8P0T - chains F and G of the 28 polymer chains in the assembly; structure by electron microscopy, 2.65 A resolution.

# Chain F
Protein: Family T1, proteasome alpha subunit, threonine peptidase
Organism: Trichomonas vaginalis G3
UniProt: A2E1I9 (A2E1I9_TRIV3); residues 1-233 here = UniProt positions 1-233
Chain sequence (233 residues; row label = number of the first residue in the row):
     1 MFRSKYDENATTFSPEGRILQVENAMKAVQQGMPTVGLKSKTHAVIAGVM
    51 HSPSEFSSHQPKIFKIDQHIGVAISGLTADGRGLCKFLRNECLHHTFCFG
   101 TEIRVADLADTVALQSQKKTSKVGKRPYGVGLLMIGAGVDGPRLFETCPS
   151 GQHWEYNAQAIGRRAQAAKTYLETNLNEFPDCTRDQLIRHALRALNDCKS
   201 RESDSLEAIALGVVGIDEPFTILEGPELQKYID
Not modelled in the structure: 1-3, 198-205

# Chain G
Protein: Family T1, proteasome alpha subunit, threonine peptidase
Organism: Trichomonas vaginalis G3
UniProt: A2D8G5 (A2D8G5_TRIV3); residues 1-240 here = UniProt positions 1-240
Chain sequence (240 residues; numbered 1 to 240; the number before each row is that of its first residue):
     1 MSGAGSGYDFNPITFSPDGRQFQVEYATKAVEKDSLALGVKCKDGILLAA
    51 EKNLTSTLLTPGGNPRIFWINDSIACATIGHRPDCYSIVEQSRNRAETFT
   101 SNFGIKITVPQLASEVSQQFHLAHYYQAYRPFGCTVIFASYKDDALYAIE
   151 PSGAFYGYFASCFGKNSNLARAELQKTEWKNITVREAVPEVARIIKSLHE
   201 SQFKKWEIEMFWLCEETNGRPQKVPEDVFQSRFVNENPQN
Not modelled in the structure: 1-4, 235-240

# Chain F / chain G interface
Pairs across the interface (73):
  K5(F) with F10(G)
  Y6(F) with D9(G), hydrogen bond; F10(G), hydrophobic
  E8(F) with F10(G)
  A10(F) with R130(G), hydrogen bond (backbone-side chain)
  T11(F) with Q23(G); Y129(G); R130(G)
  T12(F) with F10(G); Q23(G)
  F13(F) with Q23(G), hydrogen bond (backbone-side chain); Y26(G), hydrophobic; A27(G), hydrophobic; A30(G), hydrophobic; D84(G); R130(G); P131(G); G133(G)
  S14(F) with Y26(G)
  P15(F) with Y26(G); K29(G)
  E16(F) with K33(G), hydrogen bond (backbone-side chain)
  G17(F) with Y26(G); A30(G); K33(G), hydrogen bond (backbone-side chain)
  R18(F) with K33(G)
  I19(F) with H81(G); R130(G)
  K39(F) with T60(G)
  D110(F) with Y86(G)
  L114(F) with Y86(G), hydrophobic; S87(G); E90(G)
  Q117(F) with P83(G); D84(G), hydrogen bond; S87(G), hydrogen bond; R130(G); F132(G)
  T120(F) with R130(G), hydrogen bond (backbone-side chain)
  S121(F) with A128(G); Y129(G); R130(G), hydrogen bond (backbone-backbone)
  K122(F) with A128(G); Y129(G)
  V123(F) with A128(G), hydrogen bond (backbone-backbone)
  S150(F) with P83(G)
  G151(F) with P83(G)
  Q152(F) with R82(G), hydrogen bond; P83(G)
  H153(F) with R82(G), hydrogen bond (backbone-side chain)
  W154(F) with L59(G), hydrophobic; N64(G); R82(G)
  E155(F) with L59(G); T60(G), hydrogen bond (backbone-backbone); G62(G); G63(G); N64(G), hydrogen bond (backbone-side chain)
  Y156(F) with S56(G); L58(G); L59(G), hydrophobic; T60(G), hydrogen bond (backbone-side chain)
  N157(F) with L58(G), hydrogen bond (backbone-backbone); L59(G); T60(G), hydrogen bond; P61(G)
  A158(F) with L58(G), hydrogen bond (backbone-backbone)
  K169(F) with L58(G)
  L172(F) with L58(G)
  E173(F) with T57(G); L58(G)
  L176(F) with T57(G); L58(G), hydrophobic
Also at the interface, not in a pair above, chain F (35 interface residues in all): Q159
Also at the interface, not in a pair above, chain G (32 interface residues in all): P12, K205

# Overview
Chain F and chain G form an interface of 35 and 32 residues respectively, with 18 hydrogen bonds. Polar
contacts include Y6(F)-D9(G), A10(F)-R130(G) and F13(F)-Q23(G).
Chain F is Family T1, proteasome alpha subunit, threonine peptidase and chain G is Family T1, proteasome alpha
subunit, threonine peptidase, both from Trichomonas vaginalis G3; the structure, CryoEM structure of 20S
Trichomonas vaginalis proteasome in complex with proteasome inhibitor CP-17, was determined by electron
microscopy, deposited together with 8OIX.
